1UN3 - chain A; structure by X-ray diffraction, 1.70 A resolution.

Chain A:
Molecule: Angiogenin
From: Homo sapiens
Notes: EC 3.1.27.5
UniProt: P03950 (ANGI_HUMAN); residues 1-123 here correspond to UniProt positions 25-147 (UniProt number = residue number + 24)
Amino-acid sequence (123 residues; row label = number of the first residue in the row):
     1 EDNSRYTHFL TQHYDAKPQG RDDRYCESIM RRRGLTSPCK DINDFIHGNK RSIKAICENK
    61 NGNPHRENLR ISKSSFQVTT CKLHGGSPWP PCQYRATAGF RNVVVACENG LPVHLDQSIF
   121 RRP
Unresolved in the structure: 1-2, 118-123
Sequence notes: engineered mutation Asp44 (Thr68 in P03950)
Modified residues: Glu1 (pyroglutamic acid; PCA)
Cystine bridges: Cys26-Cys81, Cys39-Cys92, Cys57-Cys107
Swiss-Prot annotation at these positions:
  - motif: Arg31 to Leu35 (Nucleolar localization signal)
  - active site: His13 (Proton acceptor), His114 (Proton donor)
  - binding site (tRNA): Arg21, Asp22, Cys81, Val103

Summary:
From UniProt: active-site residues His13 and His114 and 4 tRNA-binding residues.
Chain A is Angiogenin (Homo sapiens); the structure, Crystal structure of human angiogenin variant T44D, was
determined by X-ray diffraction, deposited together with 1UN4 and 1UN5.
